1ST2 - chain A; structure by X-ray diffraction, 2.00 A resolution.

== Chain A ==
Name: Subtilisin bpn'
Organism: Bacillus amyloliquefaciens
Notes: EC 3.4.21.14
Reference sequence: P00782 (SUBT_BACAM); residues 1-275 here correspond to UniProt positions 108-382 (UniProt number = residue number + 107)
Amino-acid sequence (275 residues; each row starts with the number of its first residue):
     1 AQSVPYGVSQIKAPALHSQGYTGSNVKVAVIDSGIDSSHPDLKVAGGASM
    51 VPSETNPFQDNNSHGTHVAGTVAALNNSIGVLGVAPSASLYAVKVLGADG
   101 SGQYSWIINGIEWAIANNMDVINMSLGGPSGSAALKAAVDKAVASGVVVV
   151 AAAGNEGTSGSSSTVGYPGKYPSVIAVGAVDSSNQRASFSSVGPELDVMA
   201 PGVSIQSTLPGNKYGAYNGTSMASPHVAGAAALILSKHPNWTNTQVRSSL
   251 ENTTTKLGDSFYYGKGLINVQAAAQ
Modified / non-standard residues: Met119 (s-oxymethionine; MHO); Met124 (s-oxymethionine; MHO); Met222 (s-oxymethionine; MHO)
Bound ions: Ca2+ site 1: Gln2, Asp41, Leu75, Asn77, Ile79, Val81; Ca2+ site 2: Val174, Asp197

== In short ==
The Ca2+ site 1 is built by Gln2, Asp41, Leu75, Asn77, Ile79 and Val81. Val174 and Asp197 coordinate Ca2+ site
2.
Chain A is Subtilisin bpn' (Bacillus amyloliquefaciens); the structure, The three-dimensional structure of
bacillus amyloliquefaciens subtilisin at 1.8 angstroms and an analysis of the structural ..., was determined
by X-ray diffraction together with 2ST1 from the same study.
